1RRL - chain A; structure by X-ray diffraction, 2.09 A resolution.

Chain A:
Protein: Seed lipoxygenase-3
Source organism: Glycine max
Notes: EC 1.13.11.12
UniProt: P09186 (LOX3_SOYBN); numbering as in UniProt (aligned over 1-857)
Chain sequence (857 residues; each row starts with the number of its first residue):
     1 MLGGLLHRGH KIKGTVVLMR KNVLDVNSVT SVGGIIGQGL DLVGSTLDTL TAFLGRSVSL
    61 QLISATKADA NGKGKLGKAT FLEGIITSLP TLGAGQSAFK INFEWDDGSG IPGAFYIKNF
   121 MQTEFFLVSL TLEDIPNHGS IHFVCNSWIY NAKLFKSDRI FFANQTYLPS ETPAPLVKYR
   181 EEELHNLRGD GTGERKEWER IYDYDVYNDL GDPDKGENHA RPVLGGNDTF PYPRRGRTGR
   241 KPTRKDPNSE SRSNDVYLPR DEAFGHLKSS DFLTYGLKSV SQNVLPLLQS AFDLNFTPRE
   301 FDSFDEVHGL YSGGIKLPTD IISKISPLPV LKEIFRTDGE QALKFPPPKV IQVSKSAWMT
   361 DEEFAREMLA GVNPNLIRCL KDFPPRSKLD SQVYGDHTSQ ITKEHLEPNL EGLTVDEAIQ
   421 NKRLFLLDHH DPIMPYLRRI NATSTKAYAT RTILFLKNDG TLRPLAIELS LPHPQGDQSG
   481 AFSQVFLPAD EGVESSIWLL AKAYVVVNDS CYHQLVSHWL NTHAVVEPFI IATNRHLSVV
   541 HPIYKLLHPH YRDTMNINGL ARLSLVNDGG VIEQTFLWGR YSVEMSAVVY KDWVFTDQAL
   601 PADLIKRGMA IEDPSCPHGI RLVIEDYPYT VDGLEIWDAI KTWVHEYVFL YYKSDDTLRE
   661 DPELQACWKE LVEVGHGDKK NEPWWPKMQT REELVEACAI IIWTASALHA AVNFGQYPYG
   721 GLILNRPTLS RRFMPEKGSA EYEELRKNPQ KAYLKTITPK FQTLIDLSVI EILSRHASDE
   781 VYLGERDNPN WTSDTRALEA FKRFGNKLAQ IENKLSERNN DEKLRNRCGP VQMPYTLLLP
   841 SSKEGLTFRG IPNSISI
Unresolved in the structure: 1-7
Ion coordination: Fe2+: His518, His523, His709, Ile857
UniProt features mapped onto this chain:
  - binding site (Fe cation): His518, His523, His709, Asn713, Ile857
  - natural variant: Asp25 (H25D: In strain: cv. Provar; this construct carries the variant), Ser57 (P57S: In strain: cv. Provar; this construct carries the variant), Pro112 (L112P: In strain: cv. Provar; this construct carries the variant), Ile201 (V201I: In strain: cv. Provar; this construct carries the variant), Asp382 (E382D: In strain: cv. Provar; this construct carries the variant), Asp428 (G428D: In strain: cv. Provar; this construct carries the variant), Thr630 (A630T: In strain: cv. Provar; this construct carries the variant)
  - mutagenesis: Asn713 (N713A/S: No loss of iron-binding; loss of catalytic activity; N713H: No loss of iron-binding; no change in catalytic activity)

In short:
His518, His523, His709 and Ile857 coordinate Fe2+. UniProt lists 5 Fe cation-binding residues and one
mutagenesis site.
Chain A is Seed lipoxygenase-3 (Glycine max); the structure, Soybean Lipoxygenase (LOX-3) at 93K at 2.0 A
resolution, was determined by X-ray diffraction (same publication as 1RRH).
